PDB entry 7BIN | electron microscopy, 3.20 A resolution | chains Q and V of the 56 polymer chains in the assembly

== Chain Q ==
Molecule: Flagellar basal body rod protein FlgB
Source organism: Salmonella enterica subsp. enterica serovar Typhi
UniProt: P16437 (FLGB_SALTY); residue numbers follow UniProt; this construct covers 1-138
Amino-acid sequence (138 residues; row label = number of the first residue in the row):
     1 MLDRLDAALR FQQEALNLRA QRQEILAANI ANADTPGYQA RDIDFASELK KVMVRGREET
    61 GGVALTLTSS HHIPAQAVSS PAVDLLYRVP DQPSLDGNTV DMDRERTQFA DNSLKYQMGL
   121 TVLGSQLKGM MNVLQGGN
Not modelled in the structure: 1-2, 136-138

== Chain V ==
Molecule: Flagellar basal-body rod protein FlgC
Source organism: Salmonella enterica subsp. enterica serovar Typhi
UniProt: P0A1I7 (FLGC_SALTY); residues 1-134 here = UniProt positions 1-134
Amino-acid sequence (134 residues; each row starts with the number of its first residue):
     1 MALLNIFDIA GSALAAQSKR LNVAASNLAN ADSVTGPDGQ PYRAKQVVFQ VDAAPGQATG
    61 GVKVASVIES QAPEKLVYEP GNPLADANGY VKMPNVDVVG EMVNTMSASR SYQANIEVLN
   121 TVKSMMLKTL TLGQ
Not modelled in the structure: 1

== Interface between chain Q and chain V ==
Residue-residue contacts - 42 pairs, chain Q then chain V:
  Ala20(Q) - Ala2(V)
  Ala20(Q) - Leu3(V)  hydrophobic
  Gln23(Q) - Ala2(V)
  Gln23(Q) - Ile6(V)
  Gln23(Q) - Met125(V)
  Glu24(Q) - Leu3(V)
  Glu24(Q) - Ile6(V)
  Ile25(Q) - Thr59(V)
  Ala27(Q) - Ile6(V)  hydrophobic
  Ala28(Q) - Thr59(V)
  Ala28(Q) - Gly60(V)
  Ala31(Q) - Ile9(V)  hydrophobic
  Ala31(Q) - Ala13(V)  hydrophobic
  Ala31(Q) - Val62(V)
  Ala31(Q) - Asn115(V)
  Asn32(Q) - Val51(V)
  Asn32(Q) - Gly61(V)  hydrogen bond (side chain-backbone)
  Asn32(Q) - Val62(V)
  Asp34(Q) - Gln17(V)  hydrogen bond
  Asp34(Q) - Arg20(V)  salt bridge
  Asp34(Q) - Phe49(V)
  Asp34(Q) - Ser111(V)  hydrogen bond
  Thr35(Q) - Phe49(V)  hydrogen bond (side chain-backbone)
  Tyr38(Q) - Thr59(V)
  Arg41(Q) - Thr59(V)
  Val78(Q) - Pro55(V)
  Val78(Q) - Gln57(V)
  Ser80(Q) - Gln57(V)  hydrogen bond (side chain-backbone)
  Leu85(Q) - Ala58(V)  hydrophobic
  Leu85(Q) - Thr59(V)
  Phe109(Q) - Val118(V)  hydrophobic
  Ser113(Q) - Met125(V)
  Tyr116(Q) - Ala2(V)
  Tyr116(Q) - Thr129(V)  hydrogen bond
  Gln117(Q) - Lys128(V)  hydrogen bond
  Leu120(Q) - Lys128(V)
  Leu120(Q) - Thr129(V)
  Leu120(Q) - Leu132(V)
  Leu123(Q) - Leu132(V)  hydrophobic
  Gly124(Q) - Leu132(V)
  Gly124(Q) - Gly133(V)
  Lys128(Q) - Gly133(V)  hydrogen bond (side chain-backbone)
Also at the interface, not in a pair above, chain Q (28 interface residues in all): Asn17, Gln21, Ile30, Pro36, Leu127
Also at the interface, not in a pair above, chain V (28 interface residues in all): Asn5, Gln50, Thr121, Gln134

== Summary ==
Chain Q and chain V each contribute 28 residues to their interface, with 8 hydrogen bonds and 1 salt bridge.
Polar pairs include Asp34(Q)-Arg20(V), Asn32(Q)-Gly61(V) and Asp34(Q)-Gln17(V).
Chain Q is Flagellar basal body rod protein FlgB and chain V is Flagellar basal-body rod protein FlgC, both
from Salmonella enterica subsp. enterica serovar Typhi; the structure, Salmonella export gate and rod refined
in focussed C1 map, was determined by electron microscopy, deposited together with 7BGL, 7BHQ, 7BJ2, 7BK0 and
7NVG.
